PDB entry 7UWJ | electron microscopy, 3.20 A resolution | chains A and B of the 4 polymer chains in the assembly

Chain A (and B):
Molecule: Interleukin-25
From: Homo sapiens
Notes: chain B of this document is another copy of the same molecule, construct and numbering; everything in this record applies to it too
UniProtKB: Q9H293 (IL25_HUMAN); numbering as in UniProt (aligned over 30-177)
Chain sequence (188 residues; numbered 26 to 213; the number before each row is that of its first residue):
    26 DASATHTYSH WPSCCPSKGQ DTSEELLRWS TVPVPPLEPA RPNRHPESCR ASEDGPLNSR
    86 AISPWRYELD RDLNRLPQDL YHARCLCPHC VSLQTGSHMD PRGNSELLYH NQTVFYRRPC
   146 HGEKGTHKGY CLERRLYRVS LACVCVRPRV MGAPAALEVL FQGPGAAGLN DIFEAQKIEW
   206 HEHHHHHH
Not modelled in the structure: 26-73, 145-154, 178-213
Construct notes: expression tag (26-29, 178-213)
Cystine bridges: C74-C112, C110-C168, C115-C170
Small-molecule neighbours: N-acetylglucosamine (NAG; 2-acetamido-2-deoxy-beta-D-glucopyranose): Y92, L94, Y106
Swiss-Prot annotation at these positions:
  - glycosylation: N136 (N-linked (GlcNAc...) asparagine)
From the paper describing this entry:
  - post-translational modification sites: N136
  - mutagenesis - Y92A (3 log-fold), L98A, L101A, Y106A, Y134A, M176A: decreased signaling

Chain A / chain B interface:
Contacting residue pairs (31; chain A residue first):
  A76(A) - R172(B)  hydrogen bond (backbone-side chain)
  S77(A) - R172(B)
  E78(A) - R172(B)  salt bridge
  E78(A) - R174(B)
  L82(A) - E131(B)
  L82(A) - V171(B)  hydrophobic
  R85(A) - V171(B)
  R85(A) - R172(B)  hydrogen bond (side chain-backbone)
  R85(A) - R174(B)
  I87(A) - C170(B)  hydrogen bond (backbone-backbone)
  L118(A) - R127(B)
  Q119(A) - R127(B)  hydrogen bond
  T120(A) - R172(B)
  R127(A) - L118(B)
  R127(A) - Q119(B)  hydrogen bond
  L133(A) - A167(B)  hydrophobic
  H135(A) - L166(B)
  T138(A) - T138(B)
  R159(A) - R159(B)
  V169(A) - C168(B)
  V169(A) - V169(B)  hydrophobic
  C170(A) - A86(B)
  C170(A) - I87(B)  hydrophobic
  V171(A) - L82(B)  hydrophobic
  V171(A) - R85(B)
  R172(A) - A76(B)  hydrogen bond (side chain-backbone)
  R172(A) - S77(B)
  R172(A) - R85(B)  hydrogen bond (backbone-side chain)
  R172(A) - T120(B)  hydrogen bond (side chain-backbone)
  R174(A) - E78(B)
  R174(A) - R85(B)
Interface residues without a listed pair, chain A (27 interface residues in all): D79, A86, E131, Q137, L166, A167, C168, P173
Interface residues without a listed pair, chain B (27 interface residues in all): G121, G128, L133, H135, P173

Summary:
Chain A and chain B each contribute 27 residues to their interface, with 8 hydrogen bonds and 1 salt bridge.
Among the polar pairs are E78(A)-R172(B), A76(A)-R172(B) and R85(A)-R172(B). From the paper: Y92A, L98A and
L101A of chain A, among others, reduce signaling; a modification site at N136(A); 6 substitutions were tested
in all.
Chain A and chain B are both Interleukin-25 (Homo sapiens); the structure, Structure of the homodimeric
IL-25-IL-17RB binary complex, was determined by electron microscopy together with 7UWK, 7UWL, 7UWM and 7UWN
from the same study.
